PDB entry 8QTZ | electron microscopy, 4.27 A resolution (low resolution: residue-level contacts below are approximate; hydrogen-bond / salt-bridge calls are withheld) | chains Y and Z of the 3 polymer chains in the assembly

[Chain Y (and Z)]
Protein: Outer capsid protein VP4
Notes: chain Z of this document is another copy of the same molecule, construct and numbering; everything in this record applies to it too
UniProt: A0A060IEP4 (A0A060IEP4_9VIRU); residue numbers follow UniProt; this construct covers 1-776
Chain sequence (776 residues; each row starts with the number of its first residue):
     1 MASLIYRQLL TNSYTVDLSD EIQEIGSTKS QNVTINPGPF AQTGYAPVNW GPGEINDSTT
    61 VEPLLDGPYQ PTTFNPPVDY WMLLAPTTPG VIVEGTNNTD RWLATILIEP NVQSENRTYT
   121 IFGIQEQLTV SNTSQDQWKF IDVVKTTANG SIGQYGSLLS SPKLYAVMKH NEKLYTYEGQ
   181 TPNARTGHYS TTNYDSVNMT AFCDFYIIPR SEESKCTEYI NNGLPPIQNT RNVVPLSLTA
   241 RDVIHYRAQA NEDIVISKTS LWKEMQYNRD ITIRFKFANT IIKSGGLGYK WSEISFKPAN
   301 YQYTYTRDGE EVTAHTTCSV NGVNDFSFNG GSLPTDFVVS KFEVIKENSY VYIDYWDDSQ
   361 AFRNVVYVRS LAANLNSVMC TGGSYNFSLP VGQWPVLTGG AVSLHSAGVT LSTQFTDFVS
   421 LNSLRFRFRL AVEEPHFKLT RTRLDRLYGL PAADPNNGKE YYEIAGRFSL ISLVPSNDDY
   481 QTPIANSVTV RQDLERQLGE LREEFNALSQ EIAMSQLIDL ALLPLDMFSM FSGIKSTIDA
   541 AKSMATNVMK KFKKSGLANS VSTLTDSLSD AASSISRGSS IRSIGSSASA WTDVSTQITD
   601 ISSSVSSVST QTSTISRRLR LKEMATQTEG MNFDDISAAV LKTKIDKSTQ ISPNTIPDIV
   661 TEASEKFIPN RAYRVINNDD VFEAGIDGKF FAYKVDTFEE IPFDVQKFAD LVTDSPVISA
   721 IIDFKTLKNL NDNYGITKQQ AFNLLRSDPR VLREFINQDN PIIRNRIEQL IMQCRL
Disordered / not traced: 232-247 (chain Z: 30-258)
What the authors report for this chain:
  - post-translational modification sites: R231, R247
  - post-translational modification sites: R241 (citing earlier work)
  - conformationally variable residues (loop rearrangement, order/disorder transition): P225 to R231, N232 to R247, A248 to K258
  - post-translational modification sites: K258 (proposed by the authors, not directly observed)

[How chain Y and chain Z interact]
Residue-residue contacts (77; chain Y residue first):
  L10(Y) - F528(Z)
  T11(Y) - D526(Z)
  S13(Y) - F528(Z)
  Y14(Y) - N12(Z)
  Y14(Y) - T15(Z)
  Y14(Y) - K542(Z)
  D17(Y) - D539(Z)
  L18(Y) - S19(Z)
  I22(Y) - I22(Z)
  E24(Y) - R427(Z)
  I25(Y) - I22(Z)
  S27(Y) - Y350(Z)
  S27(Y) - Y352(Z)
  S27(Y) - R427(Z)
  T28(Y) - N321(Z)
  T28(Y) - Y352(Z)
  S30(Y) - G322(Z)
  Q31(Y) - G322(Z)
  N32(Y) - V323(Z)
  N32(Y) - D325(Z)
  N32(Y) - E343(Z)
  V33(Y) - V323(Z)
  V33(Y) - N324(Z)
  V33(Y) - D325(Z)
  T34(Y) - D325(Z)
  I35(Y) - D325(Z)
  I35(Y) - F326(Z)
  Q42(Y) - F328(Z)
  Q42(Y) - N329(Z)
  Q42(Y) - G330(Z)
  Q42(Y) - R443(Z)
  T43(Y) - R443(Z)
  A46(Y) - T335(Z)
  P47(Y) - T335(Z)
  V48(Y) - V391(Z)
  V48(Y) - G392(Z)
  V48(Y) - Q393(Z)
  N49(Y) - V391(Z)
  S260(Y) - R443(Z)
  L261(Y) - R443(Z)
  R363(Y) - Q393(Z)
  F418(Y) - T335(Z)
  V419(Y) - V391(Z)
  P475(Y) - R443(Z)
  D478(Y) - R443(Z)
  Q481(Y) - R443(Z)
  I484(Y) - K346(Z)
  A485(Y) - K346(Z)
  N486(Y) - K346(Z)
  N486(Y) - Y448(Z)
  S487(Y) - Y448(Z)
  V488(Y) - V432(Z)
  V488(Y) - E433(Z)
  V488(Y) - E434(Z)
  V488(Y) - Y448(Z)
  L564(Y) - L523(Z)
  T565(Y) - S532(Z)
  L568(Y) - L520(Z)
  L568(Y) - L523(Z)
  S569(Y) - L520(Z)
  S569(Y) - D646(Z)
  D570(Y) - D646(Z)
  A572(Y) - I512(Z)
  A572(Y) - A513(Z)
  A572(Y) - Q516(Z)
  A572(Y) - L517(Z)
  S573(Y) - E511(Z)
  S573(Y) - I512(Z)
  S573(Y) - D646(Z)
  S574(Y) - I512(Z)
  S587(Y) - N757(Z)
  A588(Y) - Q516(Z)
  T626(Y) - P524(Z)
  T713(Y) - R753(Z)
  D714(Y) - R750(Z)
  D714(Y) - R753(Z)
  S715(Y) - R750(Z)
Other interface residues (no listed pair), chain Y (61 interface residues in all): D20, E21, Q23, K29, I256, W262, P483, T489, K553, A558, S562
Other interface residues (no listed pair), chain Z (60 interface residues in all): L18, I25, G26, Y289, S332, L333, P334, D336, E347, R446, M527, S529, K642, T643, K647, P749

[Overview]
61 residues of chain Y face 60 of chain Z across their interface. From the paper: modification sites R231(Y),
R247(Y) and R241(Y) among others; conformational variability at P225(Y), N232(Y) and A248(Y).
Both chains are Outer capsid protein VP4. Entry 8QTZ (Cryo-EM reconstruction of VP5*/VP8* assembly from SA11
Rotavirus Tripsinized Triple Layered Particle) was determined by electron microscopy, deposited together with
8OLB, 8OLC and 8OLE.
